Entry 5D0T (X-ray diffraction, 2.60 A resolution); this record covers chains N and a of the 28 polymer chains in the assembly.

== Chain N ==
Protein: Proteasome subunit beta type-1
Source organism: Saccharomyces cerevisiae (strain ATCC 204508 / S288c)
Notes: EC 3.4.25.1
UniProt: P38624 (PSB1_YEAST); residues 1-196 here correspond to UniProt positions 20-215 (UniProt number = residue number + 19)
Chain sequence (196 residues; numbered 1 to 196; the number before each row is that of its first residue):
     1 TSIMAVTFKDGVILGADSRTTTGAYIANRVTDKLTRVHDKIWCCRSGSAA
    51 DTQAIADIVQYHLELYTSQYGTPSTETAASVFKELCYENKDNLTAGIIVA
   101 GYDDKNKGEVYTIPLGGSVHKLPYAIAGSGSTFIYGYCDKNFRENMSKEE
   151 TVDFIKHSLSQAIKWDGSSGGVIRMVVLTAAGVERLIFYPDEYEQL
Covalent attachments: compound ALD linked to Thr1
Curated features (UniProtKB/Swiss-Prot):
  - active site: Thr1 (Nucleophile)
Reported in the primary citation:
  - catalytic residues: Lys33 (proposed by the authors, not directly observed)

== Chain a ==
Protein: Proteasome subunit beta type-7
Source organism: Saccharomyces cerevisiae (strain ATCC 204508 / S288c)
Notes: EC 3.4.25.1
UniProt: P30657 (PSB7_YEAST); residues -12 to 233 here correspond to UniProt positions 21-266 (UniProt number = residue number + 33)
Chain sequence (246 residues; row label = number of the first residue in the row; numbers below 1 keep their minus sign (Thr-12 is residue -12)):
   -12 TQIANAGASPMVNTQQPIVTGTSVISMKYDNGVIIAADNLGSYGSLLRFN
    38 GVERLIPVGDNTVVGISGDISDMQHIERLLKDLVTENAYDNPLADAEEAL
    88 EPSYIFEYLATVMYQRRSKMNPLWNAIIVAGVQSNGDQFLRYVNLLGVTY
   138 SSPTLATGFGAHMANPLLRKVVDRESDIPKTTVQVAEEAIVNAMRVLYYR
   188 DARSSRNFSLAIIDKNTGLTFKKNLQVENMKWDFAKDIKGYGTQKI
Not modelled in the structure: -12 to 0

== How chain N and chain a interact ==
Residue-residue contacts - 63 pairs, chain N then chain a:
  Arg19(N) - Ala189(a)
  Thr21(N) - Ala189(a)
  Ala24(N) - Phe146(a)
  Ala24(N) - Arg187(a)
  Ala24(N) - Asp188(a)
  Ala24(N) - Ala189(a)  hydrogen bond (backbone-backbone)
  Ala24(N) - Arg190(a)
  Tyr25(N) - Phe146(a)
  Tyr25(N) - Arg187(a)
  Ile26(N) - Tyr186(a)
  Ile26(N) - Arg187(a)  hydrogen bond (backbone-backbone)
  Ile26(N) - Asp188(a)
  Ile26(N) - Ala189(a)
  Ala27(N) - Arg187(a)  hydrogen bond (backbone-side chain)
  Arg29(N) - Tyr186(a)
  Arg29(N) - Arg187(a)
  Arg29(N) - Lys218(a)  hydrogen bond (side chain-backbone)
  Arg29(N) - Trp219(a)
  Arg29(N) - Phe221(a)
  Val30(N) - Phe221(a)  hydrophobic
  Val30(N) - Ala222(a)  hydrophobic
  Val30(N) - Ile225(a)  hydrophobic
  Asp32(N) - Lys226(a)
  Asp32(N) - Gly227(a)  hydrogen bond (side chain-backbone)
  Leu34(N) - Gln231(a)
  Thr35(N) - Tyr228(a)
  Thr35(N) - Gln231(a)
  Arg36(N) - Gln231(a)  hydrogen bond (backbone-side chain)
  Arg36(N) - Ile233(a)
  Trp42(N) - Gln231(a)
  Trp42(N) - Ile233(a)
  Arg45(N) - Tyr228(a)
  Gln53(N) - Tyr228(a)  hydrogen bond (backbone-side chain)
  Ala56(N) - Tyr228(a)
  Asp57(N) - Tyr228(a)  hydrogen bond
  Phe133(N) - Leu33(a)  hydrophobic
  Lys164(N) - Leu34(a)
  Trp165(N) - Ser32(a)
  Trp165(N) - Leu33(a)
  Trp165(N) - Leu34(a)  hydrogen bond (backbone-backbone)
  Trp165(N) - Arg35(a)
  Trp165(N) - Asn37(a)
  Asp166(N) - Ser32(a)
  Asp166(N) - Leu34(a)
  Gly167(N) - Ser32(a)  hydrogen bond (backbone-backbone)
  Gly167(N) - Leu34(a)
  Gly167(N) - Ala189(a)
  Gly171(N) - Trp219(a)
  Val172(N) - Trp219(a)  hydrophobic
  Arg174(N) - Ala222(a)  hydrogen bond (side chain-backbone)
  Arg174(N) - Ile225(a)
  Arg185(N) - Lys226(a)
  Arg185(N) - Gln231(a)
  Arg185(N) - Ile233(a)  hydrogen bond (side chain-backbone)
  Ile187(N) - Ala222(a)  hydrophobic
  Ile187(N) - Lys223(a)
  Tyr189(N) - Trp219(a)
  Tyr189(N) - Asp220(a)
  Tyr189(N) - Lys223(a)
  Pro190(N) - Trp219(a)
  Asp191(N) - Arg193(a)  salt bridge
  Glu194(N) - Tyr185(a)  hydrogen bond
  Glu194(N) - Arg193(a)  salt bridge
Also at the interface, not in a pair above, chain N (34 interface residues in all): Asn28, Ile163, Ser168
Also at the interface, not in a pair above, chain a (27 interface residues in all): Met150, Met217

== In short ==
The interface between chain N and chain a involves 34 residues on one side and 27 on the other; the contacts
include 13 hydrogen bonds and 2 salt bridges. Polar pairs include Asp191(N)-Arg193(a), Glu194(N)-Arg193(a) and
Ala27(N)-Arg187(a). UniProt lists active-site residue Thr1(N) on chain N. From the paper: the catalytic
residue Lys33(N).
Chain N is Proteasome subunit beta type-1 and chain a is Proteasome subunit beta type-7, both from
Saccharomyces cerevisiae (strain ATCC 204508 / S288c); the structure, Yeast 20S proteasome beta5-D166N mutant
in complex with MG132, was determined by X-ray diffraction together with 5CZ4, 5CZ5, 5CZ6, 5CZ7, 5CZ8, 5CZ9
and 16 further entries from the same study.
